PDB entry 6OD1 | X-ray diffraction, 2.00 A resolution | chains A and B

== Chain A ==
Molecule: Regulator of RpoS
Organism: Escherichia coli 907672
UniProtKB: V0SNG0 (V0SNG0_ECOLX); numbering as in UniProt (aligned over 1-337)
Sequence (337 residues; numbered 1 to 337; the number before each row is that of its first residue):
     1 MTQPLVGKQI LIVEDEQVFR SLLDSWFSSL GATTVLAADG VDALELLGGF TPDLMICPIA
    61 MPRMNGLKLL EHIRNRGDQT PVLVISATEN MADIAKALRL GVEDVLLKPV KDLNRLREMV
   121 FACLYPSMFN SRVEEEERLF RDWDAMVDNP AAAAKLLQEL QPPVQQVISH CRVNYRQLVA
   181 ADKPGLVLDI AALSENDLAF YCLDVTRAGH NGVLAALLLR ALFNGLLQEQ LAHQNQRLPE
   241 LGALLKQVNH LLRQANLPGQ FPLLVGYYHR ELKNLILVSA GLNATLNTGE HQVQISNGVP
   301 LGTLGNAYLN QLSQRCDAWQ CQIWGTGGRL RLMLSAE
Not modelled in the structure: 1-2, 135-137
Differences from the reference sequence: engineered mutation Pro58 (Asp in V0SNG0)

== Chain B ==
Molecule: Anti-adapter protein IraD
Organism: Escherichia coli (strain K12)
UniProtKB: P39375 (IRAD_ECOLI); residue numbers follow UniProt; this construct covers 17-130
Sequence (115 residues; row label = number of the first residue in the row):
    16 MKTSSLRKSV CSDLLTLFNS PHSALPSLLV SGMPEWQVHN PSDKHLQSWY CRQLRSALLF
    76 HEPRIAALQV NLKEAYCHTL AISLEIMLYH DDEPLTFDLV WDNGGWRSAT LENVS
Not modelled in the structure: 16-18, 125-130
Differences from the reference sequence: initiating methionine (16)

== Chain A / chain B interface ==
Contacting residue pairs - 45 pairs, chain A then chain B:
  Thr88(A) with Leu43(B)
  Glu89(A) with Leu43(B)
  Asn90(A) with Leu43(B)
  Met91(A) with Leu43(B); Gly47(B); Met48(B), hydrophobic; Trp51(B), hydrophobic; Leu61(B), hydrophobic; Trp64(B), hydrophobic
  Ala92(A) with Trp51(B)
  Ile94(A) with Leu43(B), hydrophobic; Leu61(B), hydrophobic; Trp64(B)
  Ala95(A) with Trp51(B), hydrophobic
  Leu98(A) with His60(B); Leu61(B), hydrophobic; Trp64(B), hydrophobic
  Asp104(A) with Trp64(B); Arg67(B), salt bridge; Gln68(B), hydrogen bond
  Val105(A) with Trp64(B), hydrogen bond (backbone-side chain); Gln68(B)
  Leu107(A) with Pro41(B), hydrophobic; Leu43(B), hydrophobic; Leu44(B), hydrophobic
  Pro109(A) with Phe75(B), hydrophobic
  Arg115(A) with Phe75(B), hydrogen bond (side chain-backbone)
  Met119(A) with Ser71(B)
  Arg253(A) with Arg70(B), hydrogen bond (backbone-side chain); Leu74(B), hydrogen bond (side chain-backbone); Glu77(B), hydrogen bond (side chain-backbone); Ile80(B), hydrogen bond (side chain-backbone); Ala81(B); Tyr104(B)
  Gln254(A) with Arg70(B), hydrogen bond (backbone-side chain); Ser71(B), hydrogen bond
  Asn256(A) with Arg70(B); Gln84(B), hydrogen bond
  Pro258(A) with Ala82(B), hydrophobic
  Gly302(A) with Tyr104(B)
  Thr303(A) with Tyr104(B); His105(B), hydrogen bond (backbone-side chain)
  Leu304(A) with Tyr104(B); His105(B)
  Gly305(A) with Tyr104(B)
Interface residues without a listed pair, chain A (26 interface residues in all): Leu106, Asp112, Asn249, Ala255
Interface residues without a listed pair, chain B (25 interface residues in all): Ser42, Pro78, Leu83

== In short ==
26 residues of chain A and 25 residues of chain B are in contact; the contacts include 11 hydrogen bonds and 1
salt bridge. Among the polar pairs are Asp104(A)-Arg67(B), Asp104(A)-Gln68(B) and Val105(A)-Trp64(B).
Chain A is Regulator of RpoS (Escherichia coli 907672) and chain B is Anti-adapter protein IraD (Escherichia
coli (strain K12)); the structure, IraD-bound to RssB D58P variant, was determined by X-ray diffraction.
